PDB entry 7V2M | electron microscopy, 3.40 A resolution | chains A and I of the 23 polymer chains in the assembly

Chain A:
Molecule: 16s ribosomal RNA
Organism: Thermus thermophilus HB8
Sequence (1522 nucleotides; numbered 1 to 1522; the number before each row is that of its first residue):
     1 UUUGUUGGAGAGUUUGAUCCUGGCUCAGGGUGAACGCUGGCGGCGUGCCU
    51 AAGACAUGCAAGUCGUGCGGGCCGCGGGGUUUUACUCCGUGGUCAGCGGC
   101 GGACGGGUGAGUAACGCGUGGGUGACCUACCCGGAAGAGGGGGACAACCC
   151 GGGGAAACUCGGGCUAAUCCCCCAUGUGGACCCGCCCCUUGGGGUGUGUC
   201 CAAAGGGCUUUGCCCGCUUCCGGAUGGGCCCGCGUCCCAUCAGCUAGUUG
   251 GUGGGGUAAUGGCCCACCAAGGCGACGACGGGUAGCCGGUCUGAGAGGAU
   301 GGCCGGCCACAGGGGCACUGAGACACGGGCCCCACUCCUACGGGAGGCAG
   351 CAGUUAGGAAUCUUCCGCAAUGGGCGCAAGCCUGACGGAGCGACGCCGCU
   401 UGGAGGAAGAAGCCCUUCGGGGUGUAAACUCCUGAACCCGGGACGAAACC
   451 CCCGACGAGGGGACUGACGGUACCGGGGUAAUAGCGCCGGCCAACUCCGU
   501 GCCAGCAGCCGCGGUAAUACGGAGGGCGCGAGCGUUACCCGGAUUCACUG
   551 GGCGUAAAGGGCGUGUAGGCGGCCUGGGGCGUCCCAUGUGAAAGACCACG
   601 GCUCAACCGUGGGGGAGCGUGGGAUACGCUCAGGCUAGACGGUGGGAGAG
   651 GGUGGUGGAAUUCCCGGAGUAGCGGUGAAAUGCGCAGAUACCGGGAGGAA
   701 CGCCGAUGGCGAAGGCAGCCACCUGGUCCACCCGUGACGCUGAGGCGCGA
   751 AAGCGUGGGGAGCAAACCGGAUUAGAUACCCGGGUAGUCCACGCCCUAAA
   801 CGAUGCGCGCUAGGUCUCUGGGUCUCCUGGGGGCCGAAGCUAACGCGUUA
   851 AGCGCGCCGCCUGGGGAGUACGGCCGCAAGGCUGAAACUCAAAGGAAUUG
   901 ACGGGGGCCCGCACAAGCGGUGGAGCAUGUGGUUUAAUUCGAAGCAACGC
   951 GAAGAACCUUACCAGGCCUUGACAUGCUAGGGAACCCGGGUGAAAGCCUG
  1001 GGGUGCCCCGCGAGGGGAGCCCUAGCACAGGUGCUGCAUGGCCGUCGUCA
  1051 GCUCGUGCCGUGAGGUGUUGGGUUAAGUCCCGCAACGAGCGCAACCCCCG
  1101 CCGUUAGUUGCCAGCGGUUCGGCCGGGCACUCUAACGGGACUGCCCGCGA
  1151 AAGCGGGAGGAAGGAGGGGACGACGUCUGGUCAGCAUGGCCCUUACGGCC
  1201 UGGGCGACACACGUGCUACAAUGCCCACUACAAAGCGAUGCCACCCGGCA
  1251 ACGGGGAGCUAAUCGCAAAAAGGUGGGCCCAGUUCGGAUUGGGGUCUGCA
  1301 ACCCGACCCCAUGAAGCCGGAAUCGCUAGUAAUCGCGGAUCAGCCAUGCC
  1351 GCGGUGAAUACGUUCCCGGGCCUUGUACACACCGCCCGUCACGCCAUGGG
  1401 AGCGGGCUCUACCCGAAGUCGCCGGGAGCCUACGGGCAGGCGCCGAGGGU
  1451 AGGGCCCGUGACUGGGGCGAAGUCGUAACAAGGUAGCUGUACCGGAAGGU
  1501 GCGGCUGGAUCACCUCCUUUCU
Disordered / not traced: 1-4, 774-779, 1381-1386, 1477-1483, 1510-1522
From the paper describing this entry:
  - contacts within the chain: C1493/G1498
  - mutagenesis - A901G: decreased catalytic activity

Chain I:
Name: 30S ribosomal protein S9
Organism: Thermus thermophilus HB8
Reference sequence: P80374 (RS9_THET8); residue numbers follow UniProt; this construct covers 1-128
Chain sequence (128 residues; each row starts with the number of its first residue):
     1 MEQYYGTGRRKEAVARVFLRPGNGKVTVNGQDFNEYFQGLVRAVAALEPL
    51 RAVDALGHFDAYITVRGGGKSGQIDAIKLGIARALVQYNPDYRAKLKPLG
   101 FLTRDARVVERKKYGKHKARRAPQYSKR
Disordered / not traced: 1

How chain A and chain I interact:
Residue-residue contacts - 108 pairs, chain A then chain I:
  G920(A) with Gln-124(I), hydrogen bond to the base
  U921(A) with Gln-124(I), sugar contact
  C948(A) with Ser-126(I), hydrogen bond to the base
  C1099(A) with Val-108(I), sugar contact
  G1100(A) with Arg-104(I), hydrogen bond to the phosphate; Ala-106(I), sugar contact
  C1101(A) with Arg-9(I), salt bridge to the phosphate; Arg-83(I), hydrogen bond to the phosphate; Arg-104(I), salt bridge to the phosphate
  C1102(A) with Arg-9(I), salt bridge to the phosphate; Arg-83(I), salt bridge to the phosphate
  C1111(A) with Arg-16(I), hydrogen bond to the sugar; Arg-66(I), phosphate contact
  C1112(A) with Arg-16(I), sugar contact; Arg-66(I), salt bridge to the phosphate
  A1113(A) with Gln-3(I), hydrogen bond to the sugar; Arg-16(I), salt bridge to the phosphate; Phe-18(I), phosphate contact; Arg-20(I), phosphate contact; Tyr-62(I), phosphate contact
  A1129(A) with Arg-16(I), hydrogen bond to the base
  C1130(A) with Tyr-5(I), hydrogen bond to the sugar; Arg-16(I), hydrogen bond to the base
  U1131(A) with Tyr-5(I), sugar contact; Thr-7(I), phosphate contact; Arg-9(I), phosphate contact; Val-14(I), phosphate contact
  C1132(A) with Arg-9(I), salt bridge to the phosphate; Val-14(I), phosphate contact
  G1159(A) with Lys-97(I), salt bridge to the phosphate
  G1160(A) with Arg-93(I), salt bridge to the phosphate; Lys-97(I), salt bridge to the phosphate
  A1161(A) with Arg-93(I), salt bridge to the phosphate; Leu-102(I), sugar contact; Thr-103(I), phosphate contact; Arg-104(I), sugar contact
  A1162(A) with Thr-103(I), phosphate contact
  G1168(A) with Glu-110(I), sugar contact; Arg-111(I), sugar contact; Lys-113(I), hydrogen bond to the phosphate
  G1169(A) with Arg-111(I), sugar contact; Lys-113(I), salt bridge to the phosphate
  A1170(A) with Tyr-114(I), phosphate contact
  G1213(A) with Ser-126(I), phosphate contact
  U1214(A) with Gln-124(I), hydrogen bond to the phosphate; Tyr-125(I), phosphate contact
  G1215(A) with His-117(I), salt bridge to the phosphate; Pro-123(I), phosphate contact; Gln-124(I), hydrogen bond to the phosphate
  A1230(A) with Tyr-36(I), sugar contact; Lys-70(I), hydrogen bond to the base
  C1231(A) with Tyr-36(I), sugar contact; Gly-68(I), hydrogen bond to the sugar; Gly-69(I), sugar contact; Lys-70(I), sugar contact; Gln-73(I), hydrogen bond to the sugar
  A1232(A) with Arg-66(I), phosphate contact; Gly-67(I), hydrogen bond to the phosphate; Gly-68(I), hydrogen bond to the sugar
  A1233(A) with Glu-12(I), sugar contact
  G1273(A) with Gln-38(I), hydrogen bond to the sugar; Gly-39(I), phosphate contact
  U1323(A) with Lys-127(I), sugar contact
  C1324(A) with Gln-124(I), sugar contact; Tyr-125(I), hydrogen bond to the phosphate; Arg-128(I), salt bridge to the phosphate
  G1325(A) with Arg-121(I), sugar contact; Ala-122(I), phosphate contact; Tyr-125(I), phosphate contact
  C1326(A) with Arg-120(I), sugar contact
  U1327(A) with Arg-120(I), salt bridge to the phosphate
  A1328(A) with Arg-120(I), sugar contact
  G1329(A) with Arg-10(I), hydrogen bond to the base; Arg-107(I), hydrogen bond to the base; Val-108(I), sugar contact; Val-109(I), sugar contact
  U1330(A) with Val-109(I), phosphate contact; Glu-110(I), hydrogen bond to the phosphate; Arg-120(I), phosphate contact
  A1331(A) with Lys-118(I), salt bridge to the phosphate; Arg-120(I), phosphate contact; Arg-121(I), phosphate contact
  A1332(A) with Lys-118(I), salt bridge to the phosphate; Arg-121(I), salt bridge to the phosphate
  U1333(A) with Lys-118(I), hydrogen bond to the base
  C1349(A) with His-117(I), phosphate contact
  C1350(A) with Lys-112(I), salt bridge to the phosphate; Tyr-114(I), phosphate contact; Gly-115(I), hydrogen bond to the phosphate; Lys-116(I), phosphate contact
  G1351(A) with Arg-111(I), salt bridge to the phosphate; Lys-112(I), salt bridge to the phosphate; Lys-113(I), phosphate contact; Tyr-114(I), hydrogen bond to the phosphate
  C1352(A) with Arg-111(I), phosphate contact; Lys-112(I), hydrogen bond to the phosphate
  G1353(A) with Glu-12(I), phosphate contact
  G1354(A) with Lys-11(I), phosphate contact; Gly-68(I), phosphate contact; Gly-69(I), phosphate contact; Val-109(I), phosphate contact
  U1355(A) with Lys-11(I), salt bridge to the phosphate; Gly-69(I), phosphate contact; Lys-70(I), hydrogen bond to the phosphate; Ser-71(I), hydrogen bond to the phosphate; Gly-72(I), hydrogen bond to the phosphate
  G1356(A) with Lys-11(I), hydrogen bond to the base; Ser-71(I), hydrogen bond to the phosphate
Interface residues without a listed pair, chain A (53 interface residues in all): G919, G944, G1167, G1272, A1322
Interface residues without a listed pair, chain I (53 interface residues in all): Leu-40, Arg-42

In short:
The chain A/chain I interface involves 53 residues from each chain, with 31 hydrogen bonds and 22 salt
bridges. Among the polar pairs are G920(A)/Gln-124(I), C948(A)/Ser-126(I) and A1129(A)/Arg-16(I). The paper
reports that A901G of chain A reduces catalytic activity; contacts within the chain involving C1493(A) and
G1498(A).
Here chain A is 16s ribosomal RNA and chain I is 30S ribosomal protein S9, both from Thermus thermophilus HB8.
Entry 7V2M (T.thermophilus 30S ribosome with KsgA, class K1k4) was determined by electron microscopy (same
publication as 7V2L, 7V2N, 7V2O, 7V2P and 7V2Q).
